Entry 6MUM (X-ray diffraction, 3.06 A resolution); this record covers chain A.

[Chain A]
Molecule: Phosphatidylinositol 4,5-bisphosphate 3-kinase catalytic subunit delta isoform
Organism: Mus musculus
Notes: EC 2.7.1.153
UniProt: Q3UDT3 (Q3UDT3_MOUSE); numbering as in UniProt (aligned over 106-1044)
Amino-acid sequence (940 residues; each row starts with the number of its first residue):
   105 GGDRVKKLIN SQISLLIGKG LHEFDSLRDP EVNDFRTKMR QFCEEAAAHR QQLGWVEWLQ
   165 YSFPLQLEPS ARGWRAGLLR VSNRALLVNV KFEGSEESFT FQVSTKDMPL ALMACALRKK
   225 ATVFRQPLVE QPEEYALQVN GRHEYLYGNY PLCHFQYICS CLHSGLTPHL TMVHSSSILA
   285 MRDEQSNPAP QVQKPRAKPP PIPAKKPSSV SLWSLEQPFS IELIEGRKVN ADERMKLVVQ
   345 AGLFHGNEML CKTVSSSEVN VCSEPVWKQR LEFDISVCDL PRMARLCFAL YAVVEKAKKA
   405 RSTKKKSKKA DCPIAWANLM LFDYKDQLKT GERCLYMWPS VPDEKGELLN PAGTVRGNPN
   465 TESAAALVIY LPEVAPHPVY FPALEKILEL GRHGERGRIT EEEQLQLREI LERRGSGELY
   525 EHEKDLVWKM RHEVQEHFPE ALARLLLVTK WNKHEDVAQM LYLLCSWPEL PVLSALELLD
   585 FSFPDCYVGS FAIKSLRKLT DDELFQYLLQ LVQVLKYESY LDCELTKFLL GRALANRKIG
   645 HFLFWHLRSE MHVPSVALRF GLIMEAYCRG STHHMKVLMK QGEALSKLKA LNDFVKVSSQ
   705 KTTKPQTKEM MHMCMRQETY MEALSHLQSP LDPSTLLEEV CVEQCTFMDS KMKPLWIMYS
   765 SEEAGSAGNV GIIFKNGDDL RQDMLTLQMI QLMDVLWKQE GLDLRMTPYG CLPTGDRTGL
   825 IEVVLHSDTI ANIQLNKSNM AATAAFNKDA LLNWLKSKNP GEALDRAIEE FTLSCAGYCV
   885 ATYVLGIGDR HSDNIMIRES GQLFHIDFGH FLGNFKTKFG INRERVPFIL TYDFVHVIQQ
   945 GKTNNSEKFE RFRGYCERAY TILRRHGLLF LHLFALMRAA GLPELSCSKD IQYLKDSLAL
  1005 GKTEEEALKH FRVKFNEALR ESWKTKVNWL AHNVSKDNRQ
Disordered / not traced: 105-108, 174-186, 231-234, 292-315, 336-338, 399-414, 446-451, 480-481, 495-507, 518-521, 921-928, 1028-1044
Construct notes: expression tag (105)
Small-molecule neighbours: K47 ([(3S)-3-{[8-(1-ethyl-5-methyl-1H-pyrazol-4-yl)-9-methyl-9H-purin-6-yl]oxy}pyrrolidin-1-yl](oxan-4-yl)methanone): Thr-750, Met-752, Trp-760, Ile-777, Leu-784, Asp-787, Tyr-813, Ile-825, Glu-826, Val-827, Val-828, Ser-831, Thr-833, Met-900, Ile-910, Asp-911

[In short]
Bound to chain A: compound K47.
Chain A is Phosphatidylinositol 4,5-bisphosphate 3-kinase catalytic subunit delta isoform (Mus musculus); the
structure, Murine PI3K delta kinsae domain - cpd 3, was determined by X-ray diffraction, deposited together
with 6MUL.
